Entry 5JQL (X-ray diffraction, 2.90 A resolution); this record covers chains A and I of the 12 polymer chains in the assembly.

Chain A (and I):
Molecule: Protein UPS1, mitochondrial
From: Saccharomyces cerevisiae (strain ATCC 204508 / S288c)
Notes: chain I of this document is another copy of the same molecule, construct and numbering; everything in this record applies to it too
UniProtKB: Q05776 (UPS1_YEAST); residue numbers follow UniProt; this construct covers 1-175
Chain sequence (189 residues; row label = number of the first residue in the row; numbers below 1 keep their minus sign (Met-13 is residue -13)):
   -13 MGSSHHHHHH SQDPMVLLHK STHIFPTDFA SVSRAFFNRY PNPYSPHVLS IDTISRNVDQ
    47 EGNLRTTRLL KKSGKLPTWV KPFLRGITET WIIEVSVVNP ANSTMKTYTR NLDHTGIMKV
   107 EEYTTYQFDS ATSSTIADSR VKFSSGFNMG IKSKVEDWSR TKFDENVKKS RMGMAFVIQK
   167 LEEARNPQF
Not modelled in the structure: -13 to -1, 171-175 (chain I: -13 to -1, 70-71, 116-119, 166-175)
Sequence notes: expression tag (-13 to 0)
Modified / non-standard residues: Mse91, Mse104, Mse158, Mse160 (selenomethionine; parent Met)
Swiss-Prot annotation at these positions:
  - binding site (a 1,2-diacyl-sn-glycero-3-phosphate): Tyr26, Lys58, Lys148, Asn152
From the paper describing this entry:
  - mutagenesis - F69E: decreased binding to membrane
  - mutagenesis - F69L: unchanged binding to membranes

Chain A / chain I interface:
Residue-residue contacts (19; chain A residue first):
  Pro27(A) - Mse158(I)  hydrophobic
  Ser31(A) - Lys154(I)
  Pro32(A) - Lys154(I)
  Val34(A) - Lys154(I)  hydrogen bond (backbone-side chain)
  Leu35(A) - Asp150(I)
  Lys57(A) - Asp150(I)  salt bridge
  Ser59(A) - Thr147(I)
  Ser59(A) - Glu151(I)
  Pro68(A) - Pro68(I)
  Phe69(A) - Lys67(I)
  Phe69(A) - Pro68(I)
  Ile73(A) - Trp144(I)
  Ile73(A) - Thr147(I)
  Thr74(A) - Thr147(I)
  Glu75(A) - Thr147(I)
  Glu75(A) - Asp150(I)
  Lys154(A) - Pro27(I)
  Lys154(A) - Val34(I)
  Mse158(A) - Pro27(I)  hydrophobic
Other interface residues (no listed pair), chain A (17 interface residues in all): Thr147, Glu151, Lys155
Other interface residues (no listed pair), chain I (17 interface residues in all): Asn28, Pro32, Ser59, Phe69, Glu75, Arg146, Lys148

In short:
The chain A/chain I interface involves 17 residues from each chain; the contacts include 1 hydrogen bond and 1
salt bridge. Polar contacts include Lys57(A)-Asp150(I) and Val34(A)-Lys154(I). The paper reports that F69E of
chain A reduces binding to membrane; F69L of chain A leaves binding to membranes unchanged.
Both chains are Protein UPS1, mitochondrial (Saccharomyces cerevisiae (strain ATCC 204508 / S288c)). Entry
5JQL (Crystal Structure of Phosphatidic acid Transporter Ups1/Mdm35 Void of Bound Phospholipid from
Saccharomyces Cerevisiae at 2.9 ...) was determined by X-ray diffraction together with 6KYL and 5JQM from the
same study.
